PDB entry 6P0S | X-ray diffraction, 2.70 A resolution | chains D and E of the 5 polymer chains in the assembly

# Chain D
Molecule: DNA (27-mer), fx1-2
Sequence (27 nucleotides; row label = number of the first residue in the row):
     1 AATGTAGTCT GTTTTTTATG CAAAATT

# Chain E
Name: Excisionase
Organism: Escherichia phage lambda
UniProt: P03699 (VXIS_LAMBD); residues 1-55 here = UniProt positions 1-55
Sequence (55 residues; each row starts with the number of its first residue):
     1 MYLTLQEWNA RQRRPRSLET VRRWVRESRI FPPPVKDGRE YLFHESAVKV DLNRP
Unresolved in the structure: 53-55
Construct notes: conflict Ser28 (Cys in P03699)
Reported in the primary citation:
  - binding site for DNA (27-mer), fx1-2: Glu19, Arg22, Arg39
  - contacts within the chain: Glu19-Arg22
  - binding site for DNA (27-mer), fx1-2 (chain D): Arg16, Ser17, Thr20, Arg23, Trp24, Lys49
  - mutagenesis - E19A: abolished binding to attR
  - mutagenesis - E19A: decreased binding to Fis-bound attR
  - conformationally variable residues (side-chain flip): Gln6
  - mutagenesis - R39A, R39K: abolished binding to 34 bp F-X2 probe
  - mutagenesis - R39A (15-fold): decreased binding to attR
  - mutagenesis - R39K (10-fold): decreased binding to attR DNA

# How chain D and chain E interact
Residue-residue contacts - 18 pairs, chain D then chain E:
  DT3(D) - Arg16(E)  phosphate contact
  DT3(D) - Thr20(E)  sugar contact
  DT3(D) - Arg23(E)  salt bridge to the phosphate
  DT3(D) - Trp24(E)  hydrogen bond to the phosphate
  DT3(D) - Lys49(E)  salt bridge to the phosphate
  DG4(D) - Arg16(E)  phosphate contact
  DG4(D) - Ser17(E)  hydrogen bond to the phosphate
  DG4(D) - Thr20(E)  hydrogen bond to the phosphate
  DG4(D) - Arg23(E)  hydrogen bond to the base
  DT5(D) - Ser17(E)  phosphate contact
  DT5(D) - Glu19(E)  base contact
  DT5(D) - Arg23(E)  base contact
  DG11(D) - Arg39(E)  base contact
  DT12(D) - Gly38(E)  phosphate contact
  DT12(D) - Arg39(E)  hydrogen bond to the base
  DT13(D) - Gly38(E)  phosphate contact
  DT13(D) - Arg39(E)  hydrogen bond to the base
  DT14(D) - Arg39(E)  sugar contact
Interface residues without a listed pair, chain D (8 interface residues in all): DA2

# In short
The interface between chain D and chain E involves 8 residues on one side and 9 on the other; the contacts
include 6 hydrogen bonds and 2 salt bridges. Among the polar pairs are DG4(D)-Arg23(E), DT12(D)-Arg39(E) and
DT13(D)-Arg39(E). The paper reports a binding site for DNA (27-mer), fx1-2 (chain D) at Arg16(E), Ser17(E) and
Thr20(E) among others; R39A and R39K of chain E abolish binding to 34 bp F-X2 probe.
Chain D is DNA (27-mer), fx1-2 and chain E is Excisionase (Escherichia phage lambda); the structure, Crystal
structure of ternary DNA complex "FX2" containing E. coli Fis and phage lambda Xis, was determined by X-ray
diffraction, deposited together with 6P0T and 6P0U.
